7MW5 - chains H and C of the 9 polymer chains in the assembly; structure by electron microscopy, 3.42 A resolution.

# Chain H
Name: Fab of antibody clone 2, heavy chain
Source organism: Homo sapiens
Notes: antibody fragment or engineered binder
Sequence (263 residues; numbered 1 to 263; the number before each row is that of its first residue):
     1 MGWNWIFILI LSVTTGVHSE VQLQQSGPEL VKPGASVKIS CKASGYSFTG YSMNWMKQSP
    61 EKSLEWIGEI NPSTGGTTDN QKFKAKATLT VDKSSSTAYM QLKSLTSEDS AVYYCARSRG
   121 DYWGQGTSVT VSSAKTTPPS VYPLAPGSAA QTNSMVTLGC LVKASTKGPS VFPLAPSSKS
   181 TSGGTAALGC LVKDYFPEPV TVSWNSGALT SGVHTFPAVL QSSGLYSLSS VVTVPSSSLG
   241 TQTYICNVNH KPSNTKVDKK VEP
Unresolved in the structure: 1-20, 133-162, 180-183
Cystine bridges: C41-C115, C190-C246

# Chain C
Name: Spike glycoprotein
Source organism: Severe acute respiratory syndrome coronavirus 2
Reference sequence: P0DTC2 (SPIKE_SARS2); residue numbers follow UniProt; this construct covers 1-1208
Sequence (1288 residues; row label = number of the first residue in the row):
     1 MFVFLVLLPL VSSQCVNLTT RTQLPPAYTN SFTRGVYYPD KVFRSSVLHS TQDLFLPFFS
    61 NVTWFHAIHV SGTNGTKRFD NPVLPFNDGV YFASTEKSNI IRGWIFGTTL DSKTQSLLIV
   121 NNATNVVIKV CEFQFCNDPF LGVYYHKNNK SWMESEFRVY SSANNCTFEY VSQPFLMDLE
   181 GKQGNFKNLR EFVFKNIDGY FKIYSKHTPI NLVRDLPQGF SALEPLVDLP IGINITRFQT
   241 LLALHRSYLT PGDSSSGWTA GAAAYYVGYL QPRTFLLKYN ENGTITDAVD CALDPLSETK
   301 CTLKSFTVEK GIYQTSNFRV QPTESIVRFP NITNLCPFGE VFNATRFASV YAWNRKRISN
   361 CVADYSVLYN SASFSTFKCY GVSPTKLNDL CFTNVYADSF VIRGDEVRQI APGQTGKIAD
   421 YNYKLPDDFT GCVIAWNSNN LDSKVGGNYN YLYRLFRKSN LKPFERDIST EIYQAGSTPC
   481 NGVEGFNCYF PLQSYGFQPT NGVGYQPYRV VVLSFELLHA PATVCGPKKS TNLVKNKCVN
   541 FNFNGLTGTG VLTESNKKFL PFQQFGRDIA DTTDAVRDPQ TLEILDITPC SFGGVSVITP
   601 GTNTSNQVAV LYQDVNCTEV PVAIHADQLT PTWRVYSTGS NVFQTRAGCL IGAEHVNNSY
   661 ECDIPIGAGI CASYQTQTNS PGSASSVASQ SIIAYTMSLG AENSVAYSNN SIAIPTNFTI
   721 SVTTEILPVS MTKTSVDCTM YICGDSTECS NLLLQYGSFC TQLNRALTGI AVEQDKNTQE
   781 VFAQVKQIYK TPPIKDFGGF NFSQILPDPS KPSKRSFIED LLFNKVTLAD AGFIKQYGDC
   841 LGDIAARDLI CAQKFNGLTV LPPLLTDEMI AQYTSALLAG TITSGWTFGA GAALQIPFAM
   901 QMAYRFNGIG VTQNVLYENQ KLIANQFNSA IGKIQDSLSS TASALGKLQD VVNQNAQALN
   961 TLVKQLSSNF GAISSVLNDI LSRLDPPEAE VQIDRLITGR LQSLQTYVTQ QLIRAAEIRA
  1021 SANLAATKMS ECVLGQSKRV DFCGKGYHLM SFPQSAPHGV VFLHVTYVPA QEKNFTTAPA
  1081 ICHDGKAHFP REGVFVSNGT HWFVTQRNFY EPQIITTDNT FVSGNCDVVI GIVNNTVYDP
  1141 LQPELDSFKE ELDKYFKNHT SPDVDLGDIS GINASVVNIQ KEIDRLNEVA KNLNESLIDL
  1201 QELGKYEQGS GYIPEAPRDG QAYVRKDGEW VLLSTFLGRS LEVLFQGPGH HHHHHHHSAW
  1261 SHPQFEKGGG SGGGGSGGSA WSHPQFEK
Unresolved in the structure: 1-14, 71-74, 111-115, 147-151, 621-640, 676-689, 828-853, 1146-1288
Differences from the reference sequence: conflict G682 (Arg in P0DTC2), S683 (Arg in P0DTC2), S685 (Arg in P0DTC2), P986 (Lys in P0DTC2), P987 (Val in P0DTC2); expression tag (1209-1288)
Cystine bridges: C15-C136, C131-C166, C291-C301, C336-C361, C379-C432, C480-C488, C538-C590, C617-C649, C662-C671, C743-C749, C1032-C1043, C1082-C1126
Covalently attached groups: N-acetylglucosamine (NAG) linked to N17, N61, N125, N165, N234, N282, N331, N343, N603, N616, N657, N709, N717, N801, N1074, N1098, N1134
UniProt features mapped onto this chain:
  - region: N280 to C301 (Putative superantigen), R403 to D405 (Integrin-binding motif), N448 to F456 (Immunodominant HLA epitope recognized by the CD8+), P681, A684 (Putative superantigen), S816 to Y837 (Fusion peptide 1), K835 to F855 (Fusion peptide 2), D1163 to E1202 (Heptad repeat 2)
  - site: R815, S816 (Cleavage)
  - glycosylation: N17 (N-linked (GlcNAc...) (complex) asparagine), N61 (N-linked (GlcNAc...) (hybrid) asparagine), N74 (N-linked (GlcNAc...) (complex) asparagine), N122 (N-linked (GlcNAc...) (hybrid) asparagine), N149 (N-linked (GlcNAc...) (complex) asparagine), N165 (N-linked (GlcNAc...) (complex) asparagine), N234 (N-linked (GlcNAc...) (high mannose) asparagine), N282 (N-linked (GlcNAc...) (complex) asparagine), T323 (O-linked (GalNAc) threonine), S325 (O-linked (HexNAc...) serine), N331 (N-linked (GlcNAc...) (complex) asparagine), N343 (N-linked (GlcNAc...) (complex) asparagine), N603 (N-linked (GlcNAc...) (hybrid) asparagine), N616 (N-linked (GlcNAc...) (complex) asparagine), N657 (N-linked (GlcNAc...) (complex) asparagine), T676 (O-linked (GlcNAc...) threonine), T678 (O-linked (GlcNAc...) threonine), N709 (N-linked (GlcNAc...) (high mannose) asparagine), N717 (N-linked (GlcNAc...) (hybrid) asparagine), N801 (N-linked (GlcNAc...) (hybrid) asparagine) and 6 more in UniProt
  - natural variant: L5 (L5F: In strain: Iota/B.1.526), S13 (S13I: In strain: Epsilon/B.1.427/B.1.429), L18 (L18F: In strain: Beta/B.1.351, Gamma/P.1 and 1 more), T19 (T19I: In strain: Omicron/BQ.1.1, Omicron/XBB.1.5 and 1 more; T19R: In strain: Delta/B.1.617.2, Omicron/BA.2 and 4 more), T20 (T20N: In strain: Gamma/P.1), L24 to A27 (sequence variant, change not given here; In strain: Omicron/BA.2, Omicron/BA.2.12.1 and 6 more), P26 (P26S: In strain: Gamma/P.1), Q52 (Q52H: In strain: Omicron/EG.5.1), A67 (A67V: In strain: Eta/B.1.525, Omicron/BA.1), H69 to V70 (deletion: In strain: Alpha/B.1.1.7, Eta/B.1.525 and 5 more), G75 (G75V: In strain: Lambda/C.37), T76 (T76I: In strain: Lambda/C.37), 82 further natural variant entries in UniProt
  - mutagenesis: H69 to V70 (Increased incorporation of cleaved spike into virions), N121 (N121Q: Partial loss of biliverdin affinity), R190 (R190K: Partial loss of biliverdin affinity), N234 (N234Q: Increased resistance to neutralizing antibodies), N331 (N331Q: Reduced viral infectivity), N343 (N343Q: Reduced viral infectivity), L452 (L452R: Increased resistance to neutralizing antibodies. Decreases HLA binding to NF9 epitope. Increased binding affinity to human ACE2), Y453 (Y453F: Decreased HLA binding to NF9 epitope. Increased binding affinity to human ACE2), A475 (A475V: Increased resistance to neutralizing antibodies), V483 (V483A: Increased resistance to neutralizing antibodies), E484 (E484D: Increased replication in human TMEM106B overexpressing cells), F490 (F490L: Increased resistance to neutralizing antibodies and human covalescent sera neutralization), 12 further mutagenesis entries in UniProt

# How chain H and chain C interact
Residue-residue contacts - 22 pairs, chain H then chain C:
  T49(H) - G482(C)
  T49(H) - V483(C)
  G50(H) - G482(C)
  G50(H) - V483(C)
  G50(H) - E484(C)  hydrogen bond (backbone-backbone)
  Y51(H) - E484(C)
  S52(H) - E484(C)  hydrogen bond (backbone-backbone)
  S52(H) - G485(C)
  N54(H) - F486(C)
  N71(H) - C480(C)
  N71(H) - N481(C)
  N71(H) - V483(C)
  S73(H) - N481(C)  hydrogen bond (side chain-backbone)
  S73(H) - V483(C)
  S118(H) - E484(C)  hydrogen bond
  S118(H) - G485(C)
  S118(H) - F486(C)
  R119(H) - E484(C)  salt bridge
  R119(H) - G485(C)  hydrogen bond (side chain-backbone)
  R119(H) - F486(C)
  R119(H) - C488(C)  hydrogen bond (side chain-backbone)
  R119(H) - Y489(C)
Also at the interface, not in a pair above, chain H (11 interface residues in all): P72, G120
Also at the interface, not in a pair above, chain C (10 interface residues in all): F490
From the paper, about this interface:
  - epitope / paratope residues, chain C: E484(C), F486(C)

# Overview
11 residues of chain H face 10 of chain C across their interface; the contacts include 6 hydrogen bonds and 1
salt bridge. Polar contacts include R119(H)-E484(C), S73(H)-N481(C) and S118(H)-E484(C). Covalently linked
N-acetylglucosamine: at N17(C), N61(C), N125(C), N165(C), N234(C) and N282(C) and 11 more. From the paper:
epitope/paratope residues E484(C) and F486(C).
Chain H is Fab of antibody clone 2, heavy chain (Homo sapiens) and chain C is Spike glycoprotein (Severe acute
respiratory syndrome coronavirus 2); the structure, Structure of the SARS-CoV-2 Spike trimer with one RBD down
in complex with the Fab fragment ..., was determined by electron microscopy together with 7MW2, 7MW3, 7MW4 and
7MW6 from the same study.
